PDB entry 7TJJ | electron microscopy, 2.70 A resolution | chains C and G of the 9 polymer chains in the assembly

Chain C:
Molecule: Origin recognition complex subunit 3
Organism: Saccharomyces cerevisiae
Reference sequence: P54790 (ORC3_YEAST); residues 1-616 here = UniProt positions 1-616
Amino-acid sequence (616 residues; numbered 1 to 616; the number before each row is that of its first residue):
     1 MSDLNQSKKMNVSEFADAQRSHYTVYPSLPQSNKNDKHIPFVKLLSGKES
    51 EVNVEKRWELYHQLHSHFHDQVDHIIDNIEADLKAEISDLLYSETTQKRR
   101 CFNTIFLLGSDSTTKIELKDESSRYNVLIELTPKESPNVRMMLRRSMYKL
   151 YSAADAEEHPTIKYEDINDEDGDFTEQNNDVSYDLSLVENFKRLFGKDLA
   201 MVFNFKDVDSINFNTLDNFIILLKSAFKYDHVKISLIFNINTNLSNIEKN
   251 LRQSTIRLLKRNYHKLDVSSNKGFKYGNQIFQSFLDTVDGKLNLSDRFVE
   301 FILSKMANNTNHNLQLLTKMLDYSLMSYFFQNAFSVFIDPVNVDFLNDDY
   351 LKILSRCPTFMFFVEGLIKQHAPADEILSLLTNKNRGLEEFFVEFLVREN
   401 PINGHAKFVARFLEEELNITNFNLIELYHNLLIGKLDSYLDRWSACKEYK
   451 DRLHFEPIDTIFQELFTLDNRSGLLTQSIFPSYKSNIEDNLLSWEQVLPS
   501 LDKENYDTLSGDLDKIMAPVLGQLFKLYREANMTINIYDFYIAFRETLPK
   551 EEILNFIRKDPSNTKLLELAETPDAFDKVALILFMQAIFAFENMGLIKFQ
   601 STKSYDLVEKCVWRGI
Unresolved in the structure: 1-15, 31-37, 94-99, 159-178, 372-387, 502-509
UniProt features mapped onto this chain:
  - modified residue: Ser2 (N-acetylserine)

Chain G:
Molecule: DNA, 84 bp ARS1
Sequence (84 nucleotides; row label = number of the first residue in the row):
     1 ATCTTTACATCTTGTTATTTTACAGATTTTATGTTTAGATCTTTTATGCT
    51 TGCTTTTCAAAAGGCCTGCAGGCAAGTGCACAAA
Unresolved in the structure: 1-20, 62-84

Interface between chain C and chain G:
Pairs across the interface (8):
  Lys134(C) with DA37(G), salt bridge to the phosphate
  Pro137(C) with DT36(G), phosphate contact
  Arg140(C) with DT35(G), salt bridge to the phosphate
  Met141(C) with DT35(G), phosphate contact; DT36(G), phosphate contact
  Arg144(C) with DT35(G), salt bridge to the phosphate
  Arg145(C) with DT35(G), phosphate contact; DT36(G), salt bridge to the phosphate
Interface residues without a listed pair, chain G (4 interface residues in all): DT34

Summary:
The interface between chain C and chain G involves 6 residues on one side and 4 on the other, with 4 salt
bridges. Polar pairs include Lys134(C)-DA37(G), Arg140(C)-DT35(G) and Arg144(C)-DT35(G).
Here chain C is Origin recognition complex subunit 3 (Saccharomyces cerevisiae) and chain G is DNA, 84 bp
ARS1. Entry 7TJJ (S. cerevisiae ORC bound to 84 bp ARS1 DNA and Cdc6 (state 1) with docked Orc6 ...) was
determined by electron microscopy together with 7TJF, 7TJH, 7TJI and 7TJK from the same study.
